PDB entry 1T7P | X-ray diffraction, 2.20 A resolution | chains T and A of the 4 polymer chains in the assembly

[Chain T]
Molecule: 13-nt DNA strand
Sequence (13 nucleotides; row label = number of the first residue in the row):
     3 CCTTGGCACTGGC

[Chain A]
Name: DNA-directed DNA polymerase
Organism: Enterobacteria phage T7
Notes: EC 2.7.7.7, 3.1.11.-; engineered mutation(s): DEL(118-123)
Reference sequence: P00581 (DPOL_BPT7); residue numbers follow UniProt; this construct covers 1-117, 124-704
Sequence (698 residues; row label = number of the first residue in the row; note: 6 numbers in that range are skipped by the numbering (no residue carries them; nothing is unmodelled there)):
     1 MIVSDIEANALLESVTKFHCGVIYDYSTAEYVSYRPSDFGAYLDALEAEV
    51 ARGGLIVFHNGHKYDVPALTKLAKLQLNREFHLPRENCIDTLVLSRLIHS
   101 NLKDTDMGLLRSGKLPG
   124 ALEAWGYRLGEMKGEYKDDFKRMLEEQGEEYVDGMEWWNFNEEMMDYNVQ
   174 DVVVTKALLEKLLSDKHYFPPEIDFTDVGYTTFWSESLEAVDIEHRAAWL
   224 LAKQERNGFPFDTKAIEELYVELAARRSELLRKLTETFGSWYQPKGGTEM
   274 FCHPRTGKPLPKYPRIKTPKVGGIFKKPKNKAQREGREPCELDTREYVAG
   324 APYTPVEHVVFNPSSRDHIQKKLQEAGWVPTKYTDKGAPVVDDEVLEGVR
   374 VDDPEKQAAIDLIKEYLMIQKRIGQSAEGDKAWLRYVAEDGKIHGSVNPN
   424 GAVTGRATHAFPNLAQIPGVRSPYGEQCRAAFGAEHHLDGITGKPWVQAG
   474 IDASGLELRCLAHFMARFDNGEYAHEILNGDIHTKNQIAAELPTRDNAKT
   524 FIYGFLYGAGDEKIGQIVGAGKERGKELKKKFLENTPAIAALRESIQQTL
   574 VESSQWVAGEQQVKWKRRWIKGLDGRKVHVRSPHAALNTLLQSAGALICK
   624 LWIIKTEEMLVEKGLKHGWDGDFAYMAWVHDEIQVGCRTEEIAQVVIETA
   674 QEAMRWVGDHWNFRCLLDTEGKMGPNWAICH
Not modelled in the structure: 294-318, 576-586
UniProt features mapped onto this chain:
  - binding site (Mg(2+)): Asp5, Glu7, Asp174, Asp475, Ala476, Asp654
  - binding site (substrate): His506, Arg518, Lys522, Tyr526
Metal / ion sites: Mg2+ site 1 near Asp5 (its only coordinating residue here); Mg2+ site 2: Asp475, Ala476, Asp654 (together with 2'-3'-dideoxyguanosine-5'-triphosphate); Mg2+ site 3: Asp475, Asp654 (together with 2'-3'-dideoxyguanosine-5'-triphosphate)
Residues lining bound ligands: 2'-3'-dideoxyguanosine-5'-triphosphate (DG3): Arg429, Asp475, Ala476, Ser477, Gly478, Leu479, Glu480, Asp504, His506, Arg518, Lys522, Thr523, Tyr526, Tyr530, Asn611, Asp654

[Interface between chain T and chain A]
Contacting residue pairs (49):
  DC3(T) - His607(A)  stacking on the base
  DC4(T) - Thr523(A)  hydrogen bond to the base
  DC4(T) - Tyr526(A)  base contact
  DC4(T) - Gly527(A)  base contact
  DC4(T) - Tyr530(A)  base contact
  DC4(T) - Ala532(A)  sugar contact
  DC4(T) - Gly533(A)  hydrogen bond to the phosphate
  DC4(T) - Lys536(A)  phosphate contact
  DC4(T) - His607(A)  phosphate contact
  DT5(T) - His607(A)  salt bridge to the phosphate
  DT5(T) - Ala608(A)  sugar contact
  DT5(T) - Asn611(A)  sugar contact
  DT5(T) - Gln615(A)  hydrogen bond to the base
  DT6(T) - Ala425(A)  phosphate contact
  DT6(T) - Val426(A)  phosphate contact
  DT6(T) - Arg429(A)  base contact
  DT6(T) - Arg604(A)  salt bridge to the phosphate
  DT6(T) - Gln615(A)  hydrogen bond to the sugar
  DG7(T) - Gly424(A)  phosphate contact
  DG7(T) - Ala425(A)  phosphate contact
  DG7(T) - Val426(A)  hydrogen bond to the phosphate
  DG7(T) - Thr431(A)  phosphate contact
  DG7(T) - Gln439(A)  base contact
  DG7(T) - Arg604(A)  salt bridge to the phosphate
  DG8(T) - Thr431(A)  phosphate contact
  DG8(T) - His432(A)  sugar contact
  DG8(T) - Ala433(A)  phosphate contact
  DG8(T) - Asn436(A)  hydrogen bond to the sugar
  DG8(T) - Gln439(A)  hydrogen bond to the base
  DC9(T) - Lys404(A)  salt bridge to the phosphate
  DC9(T) - Ala433(A)  phosphate contact
  DC9(T) - Phe434(A)  hydrogen bond to the phosphate
  DC9(T) - Pro435(A)  phosphate contact
  DC9(T) - Asn436(A)  hydrogen bond to the phosphate
  DC9(T) - Gln439(A)  sugar contact
  DA10(T) - Gly397(A)  sugar contact
  DA10(T) - Gly402(A)  phosphate contact
  DA10(T) - Asp403(A)  hydrogen bond to the phosphate
  DA10(T) - Lys404(A)  hydrogen bond to the phosphate
  DA10(T) - Ala405(A)  phosphate contact
  DC11(T) - Ser337(A)  phosphate contact
  DC11(T) - Gln393(A)  hydrogen bond to the phosphate
  DC11(T) - Gly397(A)  phosphate contact
  DT12(T) - Asn335(A)  hydrogen bond to the phosphate
  DT12(T) - Ser337(A)  sugar contact
  DT12(T) - Ser338(A)  hydrogen bond to the phosphate
  DG13(T) - Ser338(A)  hydrogen bond to the phosphate
  DG13(T) - Asp340(A)  phosphate contact
  DG13(T) - His341(A)  salt bridge to the phosphate
Interface residues without a listed pair, chain A (40 interface residues in all): Lys103, Gln398, Thr427, Gly531, Ile540, Ser605

[In short]
11 residues of chain T face 40 of chain A across their interface; the contacts include 15 hydrogen bonds, 5
salt bridges and 1 aromatic stacking contact. Polar contacts include DC4(T)-Thr523(A), DT5(T)-Gln615(A) and
DG8(T)-Gln439(A). Chain A binds 2'-3'-dideoxyguanosine-5'-triphosphate.
Here chain T is a 13-nt DNA strand and chain A is DNA-directed DNA polymerase (Enterobacteria phage T7). Entry
1T7P (T7 DNA polymerase complexed to DNA primer/template,a nucleoside triphosphate, and its processivity
factor thioredoxin) was determined by X-ray diffraction.
